7TXT - chains D and S of the 3 polymer chains in the assembly; structure by electron microscopy, 3.00 A resolution.

[Chain D]
Molecule: 15B8 Fab light chain
From: Mus musculus
Notes: antibody fragment or engineered binder
Amino-acid sequence (111 residues; numbered 21 to 131; the number before each row is that of its first residue):
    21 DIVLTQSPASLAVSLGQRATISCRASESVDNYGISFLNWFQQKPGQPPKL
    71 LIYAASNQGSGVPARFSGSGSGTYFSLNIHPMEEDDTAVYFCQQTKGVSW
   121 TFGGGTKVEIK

[Chain S]
Molecule: Sodium-dependent serotonin transporter
From: Homo sapiens
Reference sequence: P31645 (SC6A4_HUMAN); numbering as in UniProt (aligned over 77-617)
Amino-acid sequence (541 residues; row label = number of the first residue in the row):
    77 GERETWGKKVDFLLSVIGYAVDLGNVWRFPYICYQNGGGAFLLPYTIMAI
   127 FGGIPLFYMELALGQYHRNGCISIWRKICPIFKGIGYAICIIAFYIASYY
   177 NTIMAWALYYLISSFTDQLPWTSCKNSWNTGNCTNYFSEDNITWTLHSTS
   227 PAEEFYTRHVLQIHRSKGLQDLGGISWQLALCIMLIFTVIYFSIWKGVKT
   277 SGKVVWVTATFPYIILSVLLVRGATLPGAWRGVLFYLKPNWQKLLETGVW
   327 IDAAAQIFFSLGPGFGVLLAFASYNKFNNNCYQDALVTSVVNCMTSFVSG
   377 FVIFTVLGYMAEMRNEDVSEVAKDAGPSLLFITYAEAIANMPASTFFAII
   427 FFLMLITLGLDSTFAGLEGVITAVLDEFPHVWAKRRERFVLAVVITCFFG
   477 SLVTLTFGGAYVVKLLEEYATGPAVLTVALIEAVAVSWFYGITQFCRDVK
   527 EMLGFSPGWFWRICWVAISPLFLLFIICSFLMSPPQLRLFQYNYPYWSII
   577 LGYCIGTSSFICIPTYIAYRLIITPGTFKERIIKSITPETP
Disulfide bonds: Cys200-Cys209
Ligand contacts: KWC (1-[4-(4-fluorophenyl)-1,3-thiazol-2-yl]piperazine): Tyr95, Ala96, Asp98, Ala169, Ile172, Ala173, Tyr176, Asn177, Phe335, Ser336, Leu337, Gly338, Phe341, Ser438, Thr439, Gly442, Leu443
What the authors report for this chain:
  - binding site for KWC: Tyr95, Asp98, Tyr176, Phe335, Phe341

[Interface between chain D and chain S]
Contacting residue pairs (9):
  Tyr52(D) with Ser203(S); Trp204(S); Arg234(S); His235(S), hydrogen bond; Gln238(S); His240(S), hydrogen bond (backbone-side chain); Arg241(S)
  Gly53(D) with Arg241(S)
  Phe56(D) with Ser203(S)
Other interface residues (no listed pair), chain D (5 interface residues in all): Asn51, Ile54

[Summary]
The interface between chain D and chain S involves 5 residues on one side and 7 on the other, with 2 hydrogen
bonds. Among the polar pairs are Tyr52(D)-His235(S) and Tyr52(D)-His240(S). Chain S binds compound KWC. The
paper reports a binding site for KWC at Tyr95(S), Asp98(S) and Tyr176(S) among others.
Chain D is 15B8 Fab light chain (Mus musculus) and chain S is Sodium-dependent serotonin transporter (Homo
sapiens); the structure, Structure of human serotonin transporter bound to small molecule '8090 in lipid
nanodisc and NaCl, was determined by electron microscopy.
